PDB entry 3ZMP | X-ray diffraction, 2.62 A resolution | chains A and D

# Chain A
Name: Tyrosine-protein phosphatase non-receptor type 1
Source organism: Homo sapiens
Notes: EC 3.1.3.48; fragment: tyrosine-protein phosphatase domain, residues 1-321
Reference sequence: P18031 (PTN1_HUMAN); residues 1-321 here = UniProt positions 1-321
Amino-acid sequence (329 residues; numbered -7 to 321; the number before each row is that of its first residue; numbers below 1 keep their minus sign (Met-7 is residue -7)):
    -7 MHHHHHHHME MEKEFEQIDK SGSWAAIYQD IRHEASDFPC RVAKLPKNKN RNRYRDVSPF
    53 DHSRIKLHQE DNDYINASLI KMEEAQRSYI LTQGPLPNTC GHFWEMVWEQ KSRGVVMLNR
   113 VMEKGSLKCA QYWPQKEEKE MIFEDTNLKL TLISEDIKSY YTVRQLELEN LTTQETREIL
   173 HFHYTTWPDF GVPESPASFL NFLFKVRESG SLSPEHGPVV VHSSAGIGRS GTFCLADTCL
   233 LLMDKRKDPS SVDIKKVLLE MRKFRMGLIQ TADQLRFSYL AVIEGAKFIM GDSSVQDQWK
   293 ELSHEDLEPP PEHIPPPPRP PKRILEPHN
Not modelled in the structure: -7 to 2, 115-118, 283-321
Construct notes: expression tag (-7 to 0); engineered mutation Ser215 (Cys in P18031)
UniProt features mapped onto this chain:
  - binding site (substrate): Asp181, Gln262
  - modified residue: Met1 (N-acetylmethionine), Tyr20 (Phosphotyrosine), Ser50 (Phosphoserine), Tyr66 (Phosphotyrosine), Ser242 (Phosphoserine), Ser243 (Phosphoserine)

# Chain D
Name: Proto-oncogene tyrosine-protein kinase src
Notes: EC 2.7.10.2
Reference sequence: P12931 (SRC_HUMAN); residues 1-10 here correspond to UniProt positions 527-536 (UniProt number = residue number + 526)
Amino-acid sequence (10 residues; each row starts with the number of its first residue):
     1 EPQYQPGENL
Not modelled in the structure: 1-2, 6-10
Modified residues: Tyr4 (deoxy-difluoromethelene-phosphotyrosine; FTY)

# Interface between chain A and chain D
Contacting residue pairs (16; chain A residue first):
  Tyr46(A) with Gln3(D); Tyr4(D)
  Asp48(A) with Gln3(D); Tyr4(D), hydrogen bond (side chain-backbone); Gln5(D), hydrogen bond (side chain-backbone)
  Phe182(A) with Tyr4(D); Gln5(D)
  Ser215(A) with Tyr4(D)
  Ser216(A) with Tyr4(D)
  Ala217(A) with Tyr4(D)
  Gly218(A) with Tyr4(D)
  Ile219(A) with Tyr4(D)
  Gly220(A) with Tyr4(D)
  Arg221(A) with Tyr4(D)
  Gln262(A) with Tyr4(D); Gln5(D)
Interface residues without a listed pair, chain A (15 interface residues in all): Val49, Asp181, Ser222, Gln266

# Overview
15 residues of chain A face 3 of chain D across their interface, with 2 hydrogen bonds. Among the polar pairs
are Asp48(A)-Tyr4(D) and Asp48(A)-Gln5(D). UniProt lists substrate-binding residues Asp181(A) and Gln262(A) on
chain A.
Chain A is Tyrosine-protein phosphatase non-receptor type 1 (Homo sapiens) and chain D is Proto-oncogene
tyrosine-protein kinase src; the structure, Src-derived peptide inhibitor complex of PTP1B, was determined by
X-ray diffraction together with 3ZMQ from the same study.
